PDB entry 7ZT5 | X-ray diffraction, 2.09 A resolution | chains A and B of the 4 polymer chains in the assembly

Chain A:
Molecule: Major histocompatibility complex class I-related gene protein
Organism: Homo sapiens
Reference sequence: Q95460 (HMR1_HUMAN); residues 1-270 here correspond to UniProt positions 23-292 (UniProt number = residue number + 22)
Chain sequence (290 residues; numbered 0 to 289; the number before each row is that of its first residue; numbering starts at 0):
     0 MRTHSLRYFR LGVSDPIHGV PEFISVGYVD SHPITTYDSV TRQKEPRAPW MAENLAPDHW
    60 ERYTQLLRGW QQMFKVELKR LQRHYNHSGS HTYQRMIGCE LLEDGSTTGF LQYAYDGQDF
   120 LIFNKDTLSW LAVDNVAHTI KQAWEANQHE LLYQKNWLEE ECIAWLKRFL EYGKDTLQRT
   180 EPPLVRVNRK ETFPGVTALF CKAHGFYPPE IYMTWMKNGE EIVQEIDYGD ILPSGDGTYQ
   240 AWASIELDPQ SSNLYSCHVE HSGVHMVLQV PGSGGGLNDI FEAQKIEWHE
Disordered / not traced: 218-219, 270-289
Differences from the reference sequence: initiating methionine (0); conflict Ser261 (Cys283 in Q95460); expression tag (271-289)
Disulfide bonds: Cys98-Cys161, Cys200-Cys256
Glycans and other covalent adducts: 3-methanoyl-2-oxidanyl-benzoic acid (7ZS) linked to Lys43
Small-molecule neighbours: 3-methanoyl-2-oxidanyl-benzoic acid (7ZS): Tyr7, Phe8, Arg9, Ser24, Thr34, Tyr62, Leu66, Trp69, Arg94, Ile96, Trp156
From the paper describing this entry:
  - mutagenesis - E76Q/E149Q (KD = 0.6 uM): unchanged binding to AF7 TCR
  - mutagenesis - E76Q/E149Q: decreased binding to E8 TRBV6-1 TCR

Chain B:
Molecule: Beta-2-microglobulin
Organism: Homo sapiens
Reference sequence: P61769 (B2MG_HUMAN); residues 1-99 here correspond to UniProt positions 21-119 (UniProt number = residue number + 20)
Chain sequence (100 residues; row label = number of the first residue in the row; numbering starts at 0):
     0 MIQRTPKIQV YSRHPAENGK SNFLNCYVSG FHPSDIEVDL LKNGERIEKV EHSDLSFSKD
    60 WSFYLLYYTE FTPTEKDEYA CRVNHVTLSQ PKIVKWDRDM
Disordered / not traced: 99
Differences from the reference sequence: initiating methionine (0)
Disulfide bonds: Cys25-Cys80

Interface between chain A and chain B:
Residue-residue contacts - 51 pairs, chain A then chain B:
  Arg6(A) with Lys58(B)
  Phe8(A) with Phe56(B), hydrophobic; Ser57(B)
  Leu10(A) with Ser33(B); Phe56(B), hydrophobic
  Ile16(A) with Asp34(B)
  Val19(A) with Asp34(B)
  Val25(A) with Phe56(B), hydrophobic
  Tyr27(A) with Ser55(B); Phe56(B), hydrogen bond (side chain-backbone)
  Arg46(A) with Asp53(B), salt bridge
  His90(A) with Met0(B)
  Thr91(A) with His31(B)
  Gln93(A) with His31(B), hydrogen bond; Trp60(B), hydrogen bond (side chain-backbone); Phe62(B)
  Arg94(A) with Trp60(B)
  Met95(A) with Lys58(B); Trp60(B)
  Gln111(A) with Trp60(B)
  Tyr112(A) with Trp60(B)
  Ala113(A) with Trp60(B)
  Asp115(A) with Met0(B); Ile1(B); His31(B)
  Gly116(A) with Arg3(B), hydrogen bond (backbone-side chain); His31(B), hydrogen bond (backbone-side chain); Asp59(B); Trp60(B)
  Gln117(A) with Ile1(B); Arg3(B)
  Asp118(A) with Trp60(B), hydrogen bond
  His203(A) with Arg12(B); Pro14(B)
  Asp229(A) with Lys6(B), salt bridge; Gln8(B), hydrogen bond
  Leu231(A) with Gln8(B); Tyr10(B); Tyr26(B), hydrophobic
  Pro232(A) with Tyr10(B), hydrogen bond (backbone-side chain); Asn24(B); Tyr26(B), hydrophobic; Leu65(B), hydrophobic
  Ser233(A) with Arg12(B), hydrogen bond (backbone-side chain); Asn24(B), hydrogen bond (backbone-side chain)
  Gly234(A) with Arg12(B), hydrogen bond (backbone-side chain); Leu65(B)
  Asp235(A) with Arg12(B)
  Gln239(A) with Tyr10(B); Ser11(B), hydrogen bond (side chain-backbone); Arg12(B)
Other interface residues (no listed pair), chain A (31 interface residues in all): Ile23, Ser89, Arg185
Other interface residues (no listed pair), chain B (26 interface residues in all): His13, Pro32, Leu54

Overview:
31 residues of chain A face 26 of chain B across their interface; the contacts include 12 hydrogen bonds and 2
salt bridges. Polar contacts include Arg46(A)-Asp53(B), Asp229(A)-Lys6(B) and Tyr27(A)-Phe56(B). From the
paper: E76Q/E149Q of chain A reduce binding to E8 TRBV6-1 TCR; E76Q/E149Q of chain A leave binding to AF7 TCR
unchanged.
Here chain A is Major histocompatibility complex class I-related gene protein and chain B is
Beta-2-microglobulin, both from Homo sapiens. Entry 7ZT5 (Structure of E8 TCR in complex in human MR1 bound to
3FSA) was determined by X-ray diffraction (same publication as 7ZT2, 7ZT3, 7ZT4, 7ZT7, 7ZT8 and 7ZT9).
